4RY2 - chains A and B; structure by X-ray diffraction, 3.61 A resolution.

# Chain A (and B)
Protein: ABC-type bacteriocin transporter
Organism: Ruminiclostridium thermocellum ATCC 27405
Notes: EC 3.4.22.-; chain B of this document is another copy of the same molecule, construct and numbering; everything in this record applies to it too
UniProt: A3DCU1 (A3DCU1_CLOTH); numbering as in UniProt (aligned over 1-727)
Sequence (730 residues; row label = number of the first residue in the row; numbers below 1 keep their minus sign (Ser-2 is residue -2)):
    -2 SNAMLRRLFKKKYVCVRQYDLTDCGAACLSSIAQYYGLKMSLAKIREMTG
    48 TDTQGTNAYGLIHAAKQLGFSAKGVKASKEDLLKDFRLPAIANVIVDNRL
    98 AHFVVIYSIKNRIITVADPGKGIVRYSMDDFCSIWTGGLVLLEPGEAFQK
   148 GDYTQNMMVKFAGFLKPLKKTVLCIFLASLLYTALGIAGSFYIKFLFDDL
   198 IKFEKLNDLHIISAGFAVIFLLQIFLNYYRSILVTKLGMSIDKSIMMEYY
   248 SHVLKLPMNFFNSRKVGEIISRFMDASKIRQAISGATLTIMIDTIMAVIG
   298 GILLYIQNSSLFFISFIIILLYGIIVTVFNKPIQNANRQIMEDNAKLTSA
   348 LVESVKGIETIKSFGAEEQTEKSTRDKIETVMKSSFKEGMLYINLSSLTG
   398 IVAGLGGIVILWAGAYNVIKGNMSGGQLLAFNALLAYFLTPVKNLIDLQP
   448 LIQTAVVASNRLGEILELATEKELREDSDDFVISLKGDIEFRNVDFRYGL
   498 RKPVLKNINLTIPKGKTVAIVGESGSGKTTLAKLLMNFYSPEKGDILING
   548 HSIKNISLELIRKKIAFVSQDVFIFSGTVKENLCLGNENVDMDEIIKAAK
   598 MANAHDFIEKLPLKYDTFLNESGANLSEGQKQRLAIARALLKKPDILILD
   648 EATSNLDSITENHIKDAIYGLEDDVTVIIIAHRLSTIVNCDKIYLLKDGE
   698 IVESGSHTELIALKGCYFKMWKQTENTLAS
Unresolved in the structure: -2 to 11, 472-483, 725-727 (chain B: -2 to 11, 472-483, 723-727)
Sequence notes: expression tag (-2 to 0)

# Chain A / chain B interface
Residue-residue contacts (158; chain A residue first):
  Gln51(A) - Ala621(B)
  Gln51(A) - Asn622(B)
  Arg96(A) - Asn617(B)
  Leu97(A) - Phe615(B)
  Tyr189(A) - Trp409(B)
  Leu193(A) - Leu408(B)
  Leu193(A) - Ala412(B)  hydrophobic
  Phe194(A) - Gly422(B)
  Phe194(A) - Leu426(B)  hydrophobic
  Leu197(A) - Ile416(B)
  Ile198(A) - Ala412(B)  hydrophobic
  Ile198(A) - Ile416(B)
  Glu201(A) - Ile416(B)
  Leu203(A) - Ile416(B)  hydrophobic
  Leu206(A) - Trp409(B)  hydrophobic
  Leu206(A) - Ile416(B)  hydrophobic
  His207(A) - Trp409(B)
  Ser210(A) - Trp409(B)
  Phe213(A) - Ile405(B)
  Ala214(A) - Leu402(B)  hydrophobic
  Ala214(A) - Ile405(B)  hydrophobic
  Phe217(A) - Gly397(B)
  Phe217(A) - Gly401(B)
  Phe217(A) - Leu402(B)
  Leu218(A) - Leu402(B)  hydrophobic
  Ile221(A) - Ile398(B)  hydrophobic
  Tyr225(A) - Met387(B)
  Tyr225(A) - Ile390(B)
  Tyr225(A) - Asn391(B)  hydrogen bond
  Tyr225(A) - Ser394(B)
  Ser228(A) - Ile390(B)
  Ile229(A) - Ile390(B)  hydrophobic
  Met236(A) - Met379(B)
  Met236(A) - Phe383(B)  hydrophobic
  Asp239(A) - Met379(B)
  Lys240(A) - Met379(B)
  Met243(A) - Met379(B)  hydrophobic
  Met244(A) - Arg372(B)
  Met244(A) - Ile375(B)  hydrophobic
  Tyr247(A) - Leu348(B)  hydrophobic
  Tyr247(A) - Ser351(B)  hydrogen bond
  Tyr247(A) - Glu368(B)
  Tyr247(A) - Thr371(B)
  Ser248(A) - Glu368(B)
  Leu251(A) - Glu364(B)
  Leu251(A) - Glu368(B)
  Lys252(A) - Glu368(B)  salt bridge
  Leu253(A) - Lys359(B)  hydrogen bond (backbone-side chain)
  Pro254(A) - Lys359(B)
  Met255(A) - Lys359(B)
  Phe258(A) - Ile355(B)  hydrophobic
  Val263(A) - Val352(B)  hydrophobic
  Ile266(A) - Val352(B)  hydrophobic
  Ile267(A) - Leu348(B)
  Ile267(A) - Val349(B)
  Phe270(A) - Leu348(B)  hydrophobic
  Thr345(A) - Met271(B)
  Leu348(A) - Tyr247(B)  hydrophobic
  Leu348(A) - Ile267(B)
  Leu348(A) - Phe270(B)  hydrophobic
  Leu348(A) - Met271(B)  hydrophobic
  Val349(A) - Ile267(B)
  Glu350(A) - Phe570(B)
  Glu350(A) - Ile571(B)
  Glu350(A) - Phe572(B)
  Glu350(A) - Ser573(B)  hydrogen bond (side chain-backbone)
  Glu350(A) - Glu618(B)
  Ser351(A) - Tyr247(B)  hydrogen bond
  Val352(A) - Val263(B)  hydrophobic
  Val352(A) - Ile266(B)  hydrophobic
  Val352(A) - Ile267(B)  hydrophobic
  Gly354(A) - Phe570(B)
  Ile355(A) - Phe258(B)  hydrophobic
  Thr357(A) - Phe570(B)
  Lys359(A) - Leu251(B)
  Lys359(A) - Leu253(B)  hydrogen bond (side chain-backbone)
  Lys359(A) - Glu468(B)  salt bridge
  Ser360(A) - Arg559(B)
  Ser360(A) - Lys639(B)  hydrogen bond (backbone-side chain)
  Phe361(A) - Leu582(B)  hydrophobic
  Phe361(A) - Gly583(B)
  Phe361(A) - Lys639(B)
  Ala363(A) - Gly583(B)
  Glu364(A) - Leu251(B)
  Thr367(A) - Leu251(B)
  Glu368(A) - Ser248(B)
  Glu368(A) - Leu251(B)
  Glu368(A) - Lys252(B)  salt bridge
  Thr371(A) - Met244(B)
  Thr371(A) - Tyr247(B)
  Arg372(A) - Met244(B)
  Ile375(A) - Lys240(B)
  Ile375(A) - Met243(B)  hydrophobic
  Ile375(A) - Met244(B)  hydrophobic
  Met379(A) - Met236(B)
  Met379(A) - Asp239(B)
  Met379(A) - Lys240(B)
  Met379(A) - Met243(B)  hydrophobic
  Phe383(A) - Met236(B)  hydrophobic
  Met387(A) - Ile229(B)  hydrophobic
  Ile390(A) - Tyr225(B)
  Ile390(A) - Ser228(B)
  Ile390(A) - Ile229(B)  hydrophobic
  Asn391(A) - Tyr225(B)  hydrogen bond
  Ser394(A) - Tyr225(B)
  Gly397(A) - Phe217(B)
  Ile398(A) - Phe217(B)
  Ile398(A) - Ile221(B)  hydrophobic
  Gly401(A) - Phe217(B)
  Leu402(A) - Ala214(B)  hydrophobic
  Leu402(A) - Phe217(B)
  Leu402(A) - Leu218(B)  hydrophobic
  Ile405(A) - Ser210(B)
  Ile405(A) - Phe213(B)
  Ile405(A) - Ala214(B)  hydrophobic
  Trp409(A) - Leu206(B)
  Trp409(A) - His207(B)
  Trp409(A) - Ser210(B)
  Ala412(A) - Leu193(B)  hydrophobic
  Ala412(A) - Leu206(B)  hydrophobic
  Tyr413(A) - Leu206(B)
  Val415(A) - Ile198(B)  hydrophobic
  Ile416(A) - Leu197(B)
  Ile416(A) - Ile198(B)
  Ile416(A) - Glu201(B)
  Ile416(A) - Leu203(B)  hydrophobic
  Ile416(A) - Leu206(B)  hydrophobic
  Gly422(A) - Phe194(B)
  Leu426(A) - Phe194(B)  hydrophobic
  Leu426(A) - Leu426(B)  hydrophobic
  Glu468(A) - Lys359(B)  salt bridge
  Glu520(A) - Ser655(B)  hydrogen bond (backbone-side chain)
  Met533(A) - Ser360(B)
  Phe535(A) - Glu356(B)
  Arg559(A) - Lys359(B)
  Arg559(A) - Ser360(B)
  Lys560(A) - Ser360(B)
  Phe570(A) - Glu350(B)
  Phe570(A) - Gly354(B)
  Ile571(A) - Glu350(B)
  Phe572(A) - Glu350(B)
  Ser573(A) - Glu350(B)  hydrogen bond
  Leu582(A) - Phe361(B)  hydrophobic
  Gly583(A) - Phe361(B)
  Gly583(A) - Ala363(B)
  Phe615(A) - Leu97(B)
  Glu618(A) - Glu350(B)
  Ala621(A) - Gln51(B)
  Asp654(A) - His679(B)
  Ser655(A) - His679(B)  hydrogen bond
  Glu658(A) - Gln720(B)
  Lys662(A) - Gln720(B)
  Lys662(A) - Glu722(B)  salt bridge
  His679(A) - Asp654(B)
  His679(A) - Ser655(B)
  Gln720(A) - Glu658(B)
  Thr721(A) - Glu658(B)
  Asn723(A) - Lys662(B)
Other interface residues (no listed pair), chain A (113 interface residues in all): Ile92, Asn224, Thr232, Met271, Asn341, Leu344, Lys353, Glu356, Gly362, Leu408, Leu425, Lys530, Phe564, Asn617, Thr724
Other interface residues (no listed pair), chain B (106 interface residues in all): Arg96, Tyr189, Pro254, Met255, Thr345, Lys353, Thr357, Thr367, Tyr413, Val415, Leu425, Glu520, Met533, Phe535, Leu610, Arg635

# In short
The interface between chain A and chain B involves 113 residues on one side and 106 on the other; the contacts
include 11 hydrogen bonds and 5 salt bridges. Polar contacts include Lys252(A)-Glu368(B), Lys359(A)-Glu468(B)
and Lys662(A)-Glu722(B).
Chain A and chain B are both ABC-type bacteriocin transporter (Ruminiclostridium thermocellum ATCC 27405); the
structure, Crystal structure of the peptidase-containing ABC transporter PCAT1, was determined by X-ray
diffraction, deposited together with 4S0F.
